PDB entry 8EFR | electron microscopy, 5.48 A resolution (low resolution: residue-level contacts below are approximate; hydrogen-bond / salt-bridge calls are withheld) | chains B and L of the 18 polymer chains in the assembly

[Chain B (and L)]
Protein: Dynamin-like 120 kDa protein, form S1
Organism: Homo sapiens
Notes: chain L of this document is another copy of the same molecule, construct and numbering; everything in this record applies to it too
UniProt: O60313 (OPA1_HUMAN); residue numbers follow UniProt; this construct covers 195-960
Sequence (766 residues; each row starts with the number of its first residue):
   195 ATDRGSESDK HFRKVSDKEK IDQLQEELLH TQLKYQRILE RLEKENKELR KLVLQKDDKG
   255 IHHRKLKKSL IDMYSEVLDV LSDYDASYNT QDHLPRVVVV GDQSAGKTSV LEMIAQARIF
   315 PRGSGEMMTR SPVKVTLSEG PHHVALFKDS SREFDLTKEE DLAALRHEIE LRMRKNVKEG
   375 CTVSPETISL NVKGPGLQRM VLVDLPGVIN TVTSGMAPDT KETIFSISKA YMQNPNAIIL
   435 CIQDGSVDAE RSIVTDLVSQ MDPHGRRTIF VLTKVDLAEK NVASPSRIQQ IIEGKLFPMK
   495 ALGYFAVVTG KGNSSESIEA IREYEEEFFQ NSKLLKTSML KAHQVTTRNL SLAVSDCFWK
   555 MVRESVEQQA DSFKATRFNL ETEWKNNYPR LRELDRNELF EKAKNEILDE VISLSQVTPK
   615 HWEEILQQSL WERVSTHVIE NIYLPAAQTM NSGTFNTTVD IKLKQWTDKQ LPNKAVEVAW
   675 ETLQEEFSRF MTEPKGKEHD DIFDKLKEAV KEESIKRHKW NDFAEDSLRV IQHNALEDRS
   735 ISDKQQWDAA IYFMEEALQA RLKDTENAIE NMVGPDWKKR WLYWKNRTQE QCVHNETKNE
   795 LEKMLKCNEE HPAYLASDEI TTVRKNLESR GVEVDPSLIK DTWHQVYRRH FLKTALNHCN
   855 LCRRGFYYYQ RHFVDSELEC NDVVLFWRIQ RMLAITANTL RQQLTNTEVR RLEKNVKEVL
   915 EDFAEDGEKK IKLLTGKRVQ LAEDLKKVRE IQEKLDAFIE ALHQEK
Disulfides: Cys856-Cys874
Swiss-Prot annotation at these positions:
  - region: Gly295 to Thr302 (G1 motif), Met321 to Arg324 (G2 motif), Asp398 to Gly401 (G3 motif), Thr467 to Asp470 (G4 motif), Val501 to Gly504 (G5 motif)
  - binding site (GTP): Ser298, Gly300, Lys301, Thr302, Ser303, Gly317, Lys468, Asp470, Thr503, Gly506, Asn507
  - binding site (Mg(2+)): Thr302, Thr323, Asp398
  - modified residue: Lys228 (N6-acetyllysine)
From the paper describing this entry:
  - contacts within the chain: Arg235-Glu239

[Interface between chain B and chain L]
Contacting residue pairs (19; chain B residue first):
  His287(B) with Gln217(L)
  Asn430(B) with Gln217(L)
  Gln454(B) with Lys713(L)
  Glu558(B) with Glu221(L); His224(L)
  Ser559(B) with Gln217(L)
  Glu561(B) with Glu220(L)
  Gln562(B) with Asp216(L); Gln217(L); Glu220(L); Glu221(L)
  Asp565(B) with Lys212(L); Ile215(L)
  Lys568(B) with Lys212(L); Ile215(L)
  Ala569(B) with Lys212(L)
  Phe572(B) with His205(L); Lys208(L); Lys212(L)
Interface residues without a listed pair, chain B (14 interface residues in all): Lys423, Pro429, Arg557
Interface residues without a listed pair, chain L (13 interface residues in all): Leu218, Gln219, Phe717

[Overview]
14 residues of chain B face 13 of chain L across their interface. UniProt lists 11 GTP-binding residues and 3
Mg2+-binding residues on chain B. The paper reports contacts within the chain involving Glu239(B) and
Arg235(B).
Both chains are Dynamin-like 120 kDa protein, form S1 (Homo sapiens). Entry 8EFR (CryoEM of the soluble OPA1
interfaces with GDP-AlFx bound from the helical assembly on a lipid ...) was determined by electron
microscopy, deposited together with 8EEW, 8EF7, 8EFF, 8EFS and 8EFT.
